PDB entry 7VA4 | electron microscopy, 14.00 A resolution (very low resolution: no residue pairs are listed; an interface is given only as per-side residue counts) | chains J and c of the 34 polymer chains in the assembly

# Chain J
Molecule: 539-nt DNA strand
From: Homo sapiens
Sequence (539 nucleotides; each row starts with the number of its first residue):
     1 AACCCTAACCCTAACCCTAACCCTAACCCTAACCCTAACCCTAACCCTAA
    51 CCCTAACCCTAACCCTAACCCTAACCCTAACCCTAACCCTAACCCTAACC
   101 CTAACCCTAACCCTAACCCTAACCCTAACCCTAACCCTAACCCTAACCCT
   151 AACCCTAACCCTAACCCTAACCCTAACCCTAACCCTAACCCTAACCCTAA
   201 CCCTAACCCTAACCCTAACCCTAACCCTAACCCTAACCCTAACCCTAACC
   251 CTAACCCTAACCCTAACCCTAACCCTAACCCTAACCCTAACCCTAACCCT
   301 AACCCTAACCCTAACCCTAACCCTAACCCTAACCCTAACCCTAACCCTAA
   351 CCCTAACCCTAACCCTAACCCTAACCCTAACCCTAACCCTAACCCTAACC
   401 CTAACCCTAACCCTAACCCTAACCATAACCCTAACCCTAACCCTAACCCT
   451 AACCCTAACCCTAACCCTAACCCTAACCCTAACCCTAACCCTAACCCTAA
   501 CCCTAACCCTAACCCTAACCCTAACCCTAACCCTAACCC

# Chain c
Molecule: Histone H2A type 1-B/E
From: Homo sapiens
UniProt: P04908 (H2A1B_HUMAN); residues 0-129 here correspond to UniProt positions 1-130 (UniProt number = residue number + 1)
Sequence (130 residues; numbered 0 to 129; the number before each row is that of its first residue; numbering starts at 0):
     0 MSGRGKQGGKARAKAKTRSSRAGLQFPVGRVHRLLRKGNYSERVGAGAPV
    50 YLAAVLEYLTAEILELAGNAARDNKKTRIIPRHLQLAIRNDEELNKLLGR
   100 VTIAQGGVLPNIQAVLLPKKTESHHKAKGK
Unresolved in the structure: 0-10, 120-129

# How chain J and chain c interact
At this resolution (14 A) residue pairs are not listed: 10 residues of chain J and 14 of chain c lie at the interface.

# Summary
Chain J and chain c form an interface of 10 and 14 residues respectively.
Here chain J is a 539-nt DNA strand and chain c is Histone H2A type 1-B/E, both from Homo sapiens. Entry 7VA4
(Telomeric tetranucleosome in open state) was determined by electron microscopy together with 7V90, 7V96,
7V9C, 7V9J, 7V9K and 7V9S from the same study.
